PDB entry 3D9T | X-ray diffraction, 1.50 A resolution | chains A and C

[Chain A]
Protein: Baculoviral IAP repeat-containing protein 2
Source organism: Homo sapiens
UniProtKB: Q13490 (BIRC2_HUMAN); residues 254-346 here correspond to UniProt positions 260-352 (UniProt number = residue number + 6)
Amino-acid sequence (97 residues; numbered 250 to 346; the number before each row is that of its first residue):
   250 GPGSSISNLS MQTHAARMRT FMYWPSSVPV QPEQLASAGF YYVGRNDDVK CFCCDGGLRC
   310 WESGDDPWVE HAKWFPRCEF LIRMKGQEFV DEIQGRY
Unresolved in the structure: 250-256
Sequence notes: expression tag (250-253)
Swiss-Prot annotation at these positions:
  - binding site (Zn(2+)): Cys-300, Cys-303, His-320, Cys-327

[Chain C]
Protein: Caspase-9
Notes: EC 3.4.22.62
UniProtKB: P55211 (CASP9_HUMAN); residues 1-6 here correspond to UniProt positions 316-321 (UniProt number = residue number + 315)
Amino-acid sequence (6 residues; row label = number of the first residue in the row):
     1 ATPFQE
Unresolved in the structure: 6

[Interface between chain A and chain C]
Contacting residue pairs (19; chain A residue first):
  Asp-297(A) / Phe-4(C)
  Val-298(A) / Phe-4(C)
  Gly-306(A) / Thr-2(C)
  Gly-306(A) / Pro-3(C)
  Gly-306(A) / Phe-4(C)  hydrogen bond (backbone-backbone)
  Leu-307(A) / Thr-2(C)
  Leu-307(A) / Pro-3(C)  hydrophobic
  Leu-307(A) / Phe-4(C)
  Arg-308(A) / Ala-1(C)
  Arg-308(A) / Thr-2(C)  hydrogen bond (backbone-backbone)
  Arg-308(A) / Phe-4(C)
  Cys-309(A) / Ala-1(C)
  Cys-309(A) / Thr-2(C)
  Trp-310(A) / Ala-1(C)  hydrophobic
  Asp-314(A) / Ala-1(C)  hydrogen bond (side chain-backbone)
  Glu-319(A) / Ala-1(C)  hydrogen bond (side chain-backbone)
  Trp-323(A) / Ala-1(C)  hydrogen bond (side chain-backbone)
  Trp-323(A) / Pro-3(C)  hydrophobic
  Phe-324(A) / Pro-3(C)  hydrophobic
Also at the interface, not in a pair above, chain A (13 interface residues in all): Lys-299, Gly-305

[Summary]
13 residues of chain A face 4 of chain C across their interface, with 5 hydrogen bonds. Polar contacts include
Asp-314(A)/Ala-1(C), Glu-319(A)/Ala-1(C) and Trp-323(A)/Ala-1(C). From UniProt: 4 Zn2+-binding residues on
chain A.
Here chain A is Baculoviral IAP repeat-containing protein 2 (Homo sapiens) and chain C is Caspase-9. Entry
3D9T (CIAP1-BIR3 in complex with N-terminal peptide from Caspase-9 (ATPFQE)) was determined by X-ray
diffraction (same publication as 3D9U).
